Entry 5ICK (X-ray diffraction, 2.47 A resolution); this record covers chains A and D.

Chain A:
Name: Bile acid receptor
Organism: Homo sapiens
UniProtKB: Q96RI1 (NR1H4_HUMAN); residues 244-472 here correspond to UniProt positions 258-486 (UniProt number = residue number + 14)
Sequence (229 residues; numbered 244 to 472; the number before each row is that of its first residue):
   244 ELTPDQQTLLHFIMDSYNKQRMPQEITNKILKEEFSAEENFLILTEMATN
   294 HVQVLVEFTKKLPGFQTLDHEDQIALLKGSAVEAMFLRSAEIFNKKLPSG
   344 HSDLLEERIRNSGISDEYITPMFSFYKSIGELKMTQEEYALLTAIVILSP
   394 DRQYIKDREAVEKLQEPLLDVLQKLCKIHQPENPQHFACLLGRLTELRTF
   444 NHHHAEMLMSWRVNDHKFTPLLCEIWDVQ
UniProt features mapped onto this chain:
  - binding site (chenodeoxycholate): Arg331, Tyr361, Tyr369, His447
  - modified residue: Thr442 (Phosphothreonine)
  - cross-link: Lys275 (Glycyl lysine isopeptide (Lys-Gly) (interchain with G-Cter in SUMO1))
Ligand contacts: feroline (FEZ; (1S,2S,3Z,5S,8Z)-5-hydroxy-5,9-dimethyl-2-(propan-2-yl)cyclodeca-3,8-dien-1-yl 4-hydroxybenzoate): Phe284, Leu287, Thr288, Met290, Ala291, His294, Met328, Phe329, Ser332, Ile352, Ile357, Met365, Tyr369, His447, Met450, Leu451, Trp454, Lys460, Phe461, Leu465, Trp469

Chain D:
Name: Nuclear receptor coactivator 2
Organism: Homo sapiens
UniProtKB: Q15596 (NCOA2_HUMAN); residues 746-756 here correspond to UniProt positions 742-752 (UniProt number = residue number - 4)
Sequence (11 residues; row label = number of the first residue in the row):
   746 NALLRYLLDKD
Disordered / not traced: 756

Chain A / chain D interface:
Residue-residue contacts (18; chain A residue first):
  Val299(A) - Leu752(D)  hydrophobic
  Val299(A) - Leu753(D)  hydrophobic
  Glu300(A) - Lys755(D)  salt bridge
  Lys303(A) - Leu752(D)  hydrogen bond (side chain-backbone)
  Lys303(A) - Leu753(D)  hydrogen bond (side chain-backbone)
  Lys303(A) - Lys755(D)  hydrogen bond (side chain-backbone)
  His313(A) - Arg750(D)  hydrogen bond (backbone-side chain)
  Gln316(A) - Arg750(D)  hydrogen bond
  Ile317(A) - Asn746(D)
  Ile317(A) - Arg750(D)
  Lys321(A) - Asn746(D)
  Lys321(A) - Leu749(D)
  Leu464(A) - Leu748(D)  hydrophobic
  Leu464(A) - Leu749(D)  hydrophobic
  Glu467(A) - Asn746(D)
  Glu467(A) - Ala747(D)
  Glu467(A) - Leu748(D)  hydrogen bond (side chain-backbone)
  Glu467(A) - Leu749(D)
Other interface residues (no listed pair), chain A (14 interface residues in all): Phe308, Glu314, Leu320, Pro463, Ile468
Other interface residues (no listed pair), chain D (9 interface residues in all): Asp754

Overview:
14 residues of chain A face 9 of chain D across their interface, with 6 hydrogen bonds and 1 salt bridge.
Among the polar pairs are Glu300(A)-Lys755(D), Lys303(A)-Leu752(D) and Lys303(A)-Leu753(D). Chain A binds
feroline. From UniProt: 4 chenodeoxycholate-binding residues on chain A.
Here chain A is Bile acid receptor and chain D is Nuclear receptor coactivator 2, both from Homo sapiens.
Entry 5ICK (A unique binding model of FXR LBD with feroline) was determined by X-ray diffraction together with
5IAW from the same study.
